1A7R - chains L and H; structure by X-ray diffraction, 2.01 A resolution.

== Chain L ==
Protein: IGG1-kappa D1.3 fv (light chain)
From: Mus musculus
Notes: fragment: fv fragment; engineered mutation(s): E81D
UniProtKB: P01635 (KV5C_MOUSE); aligned to UniProt positions 1-107 over residues 1-107 (the alignment contains insertions or deletions, so no single offset holds)
Chain sequence (107 residues; row label = number of the first residue in the row):
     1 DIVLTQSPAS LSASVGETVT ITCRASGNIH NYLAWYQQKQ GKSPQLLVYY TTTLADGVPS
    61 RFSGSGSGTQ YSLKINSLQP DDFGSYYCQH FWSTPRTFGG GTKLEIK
Construct notes: conflict V3 (Glu in P01635), Y50 (Lys in P01635), T51 (Ala in P01635), T52 (Gln in P01635), R96 (Trp97 in P01635); variant D81 (Glu in P01635)
Disulfide bonds: C23-C88

== Chain H ==
Protein: IGG1-kappa D1.3 fv (heavy chain)
From: Mus musculus
Notes: fragment: fv fragment
UniProtKB: P01820 (HV44_MOUSE); residues 201-316 here correspond to UniProt positions 133-248 (UniProt number = residue number - 68)
Chain sequence (116 residues; row label = number of the first residue in the row):
   201 QVQLQESGPG LVAPSQSLSI TCTVSGFSLT GYGVNWVRQP PGKGLEWLGM IWGDGNTDYN
   261 SALKSRLSIS KDNSKSQVFL KMNSLHTDDT ARYYCARERD YRLDYWGQGT TLTVSS
Construct notes: conflict L312 (Val244 in P01820)
Disulfide bonds: C222-C295

== Chain L / chain H interface ==
Contacting residue pairs - 38 pairs, chain L then chain H:
  D1(L) with S261(H), hydrogen bond
  Y32(L) with Y301(H)
  Y36(L) with L303(H), hydrogen bond (side chain-backbone); W306(H)
  Q38(L) with Q239(H), hydrogen bond; Y294(H), hydrogen bond
  K42(L) with Y294(H); Q308(H)
  S43(L) with Y294(H); W306(H); G307(H); Q308(H), hydrogen bond
  P44(L) with L245(H), hydrophobic; W306(H)
  L46(L) with R302(H); L303(H)
  Y49(L) with Y301(H); R302(H)
  Y87(L) with Q239(H), hydrogen bond; K243(H); G244(H); L245(H)
  Q89(L) with L303(H)
  F91(L) with E298(H); Y301(H); R302(H)
  T94(L) with D258(H)
  P95(L) with W247(H), hydrophobic; Y259(H); S261(H)
  R96(L) with N235(H), hydrogen bond; W247(H); M250(H); E298(H), salt bridge
  F98(L) with V237(H), hydrophobic; L245(H), hydrophobic; W247(H); W306(H), hydrophobic
Also at the interface, not in a pair above, chain L (19 interface residues in all): G41, T97, G100
Also at the interface, not in a pair above, chain H (23 interface residues in all): E246, W252, N260, D300

== Summary ==
19 residues of chain L face 23 of chain H across their interface; the contacts include 7 hydrogen bonds and 1
salt bridge. Among the polar pairs are R96(L)-E298(H), D1(L)-S261(H) and Y36(L)-L303(H).
Chain L is IGG1-kappa D1.3 fv (light chain) and chain H is IGG1-kappa D1.3 fv (heavy chain), both from Mus
musculus; the structure, Fv fragment of mouse monoclonal antibody D1.3 (balb/C, IGG1, K) variant chain L
GLU81->asp, was determined by X-ray diffraction.
